PDB entry 7XMT | electron microscopy, 2.80 A resolution | chains R and A of the 5 polymer chains in the assembly

# Chain R
Molecule: Somatostatin receptor type 4
Source organism: Homo sapiens
UniProt: P31391 (SSR4_HUMAN); residues 2-328 here = UniProt positions 2-328
Amino-acid sequence (375 residues; each row starts with the number of its first residue; numbers below 1 keep their minus sign (Asp-8 is residue -8)):
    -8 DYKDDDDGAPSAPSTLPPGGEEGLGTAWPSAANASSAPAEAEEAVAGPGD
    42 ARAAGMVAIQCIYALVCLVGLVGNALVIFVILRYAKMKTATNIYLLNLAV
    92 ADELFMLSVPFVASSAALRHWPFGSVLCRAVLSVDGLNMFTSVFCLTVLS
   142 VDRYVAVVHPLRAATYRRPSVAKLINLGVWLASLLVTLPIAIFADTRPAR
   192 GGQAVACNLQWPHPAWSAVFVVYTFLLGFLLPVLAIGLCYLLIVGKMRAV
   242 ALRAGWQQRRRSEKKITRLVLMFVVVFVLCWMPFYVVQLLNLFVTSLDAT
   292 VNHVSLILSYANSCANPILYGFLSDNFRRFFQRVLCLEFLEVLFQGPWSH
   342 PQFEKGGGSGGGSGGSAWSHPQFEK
Unresolved in the structure: -8 to 45, 190-196, 285-287, 321-366
Construct notes: expression tag (-8 to 1, 329-366); conflict Phe264 (Val in P31391)
Disulfide bonds: Cys119-Cys198
Residues lining bound ligands: I8B ((2S)-2-[[(2S)-4-azanyl-2-[(4-methylnaphthalen-1-yl)sulfonylamino]butanoyl]amino]-3-phenyl-propanimidic acid): Phe96, Ser99, Val103, Trp112, Val122, Leu123, Asp126, Gly127, Met130, Phe131, Ile181, Cys198, Asn199, Leu200, Val212, Thr215, Phe275, Tyr276, Gln279, Leu297, Tyr301
From the paper describing this entry:
  - binding site for I8B: Val103, Leu123, Asp126, Met130, Phe131, Thr215, Phe275, Tyr276, Gln279, Leu297
  - mutagenesis - V103L (5-fold), M130A, F131A, T215A, F275A, Y276A, Q279A: decreased signaling in response to I8B
  - specificity-determining residues: Val103, Leu123 (proposed by the authors, not directly observed)
  - mutagenesis - N282A (10-fold): decreased signaling
  - mutagenesis - N293F: abolished signaling in response to peptide 3

# Chain A
Molecule: Guanine nucleotide-binding protein G(i) subunit alpha-1
Source organism: Homo sapiens
UniProt: P63096 (GNAI1_HUMAN); residues 1-354 here = UniProt positions 1-354
Amino-acid sequence (354 residues; each row starts with the number of its first residue):
     1 MGCTLSAEDKAAVERSKMIDRNLREDGEKAAREVKLLLLGAGESGKCTIV
    51 KQMKIIHEAGYSEEECKQYKAVVYSNTIQSIIAIIRAMGRLKIDFGDSAR
   101 ADDARQLFVLAGAAEEGFMTAELAGVIKRLWKDSGVQACFNRSREYQLND
   151 SAAYYLNDLDRIAQPNYIPTQQDVLRTRVKTTGIVETHFTFKDLHFKMFD
   201 VTAQRSERKKWIHCFEGVTAIIFCVALSDYDLVLAEDEEMNRMHASMKLF
   251 DSICNNKWFTDTSIILFLNKKDLFEEKIKKSPLTICYPEYAGSNTYEEAA
   301 AYIQCQFEDLNKRKDTKEIYTHFTCSTDTKNVQFVFDAVTDVIIKNNLKD
   351 CGLF
Unresolved in the structure: 1-4, 56-181
Construct notes: engineered mutation Cys47 (Ser in P63096), Thr202 (Gly in P63096), Ala203 (Gly in P63096), Ala245 (Glu in P63096), Ser326 (Ala in P63096)
UniProt features mapped onto this chain:
  - region: Lys35 to Lys46, Thr48 (G1 motif), Asp173 to Thr181 (G2 motif), Phe196 to Val201, Gln204, Arg205 (G3 motif), Ile265 to Asp272 (G4 motif), Thr324, Cys325, Thr327 to Thr329 (G5 motif)
  - binding site (GTP): Glu43 to Lys46, Thr48, Ser151, Leu175 to Thr181, Asp200, Val201, Gln204, Asn269 to Asp272
  - binding site (Mg(2+)): Thr181
  - modified residue: Arg178 (ADP-ribosylarginine), Gln204 (Deamidated glutamine), Cys351 (ADP-ribosylcysteine)
  - lipidation: Gly2 (N-myristoyl glycine), Cys3 (S-palmitoyl cysteine)

# Chain R / chain A interface
Contacting residue pairs (33):
  Thr82(R) - Asp350(A)  hydrogen bond (side chain-backbone)
  Thr82(R) - Cys351(A)
  Arg144(R) - Cys351(A)  hydrogen bond (side chain-backbone)
  Arg144(R) - Leu353(A)
  Ala147(R) - Asn347(A)  hydrogen bond (backbone-side chain)
  Val148(R) - Ile344(A)
  Val148(R) - Asn347(A)
  Val148(R) - Leu348(A)  hydrophobic
  Pro151(R) - Asn347(A)
  Leu152(R) - Arg32(A)
  Ala155(R) - Glu28(A)
  Ala155(R) - Arg32(A)
  Arg158(R) - Asp350(A)  hydrogen bond (side chain-backbone)
  Arg159(R) - Arg24(A)
  Arg159(R) - Glu28(A)  salt bridge
  Met238(R) - Lys345(A)
  Met238(R) - Leu348(A)  hydrophobic
  Val241(R) - Asp341(A)
  Val241(R) - Ile344(A)  hydrophobic
  Arg244(R) - Asp337(A)
  Ala245(R) - Tyr320(A)  hydrophobic
  Ala245(R) - Phe334(A)
  Ala245(R) - Asp337(A)
  Trp247(R) - Glu318(A)  hydrogen bond
  Ser253(R) - Lys345(A)
  Ile257(R) - Leu353(A)
  Ile257(R) - Phe354(A)  hydrophobic
  Leu260(R) - Leu353(A)
  Ser315(R) - Gly352(A)
  Ser315(R) - Phe354(A)
  Asp316(R) - Phe354(A)  hydrogen bond (backbone-backbone)
  Asn317(R) - Lys349(A)  hydrogen bond (side chain-backbone)
  Asn317(R) - Phe354(A)
Interface residues without a listed pair, chain R (26 interface residues in all): Ile234, Arg252, Lys256, Phe264, Tyr311, Leu314
Interface residues without a listed pair, chain A (21 interface residues in all): Lys314, Ile319, Thr340

# Overview
26 residues of chain R and 21 residues of chain A are in contact, with 7 hydrogen bonds and 1 salt bridge.
Polar contacts include Arg159(R)-Glu28(A), Thr82(R)-Asp350(A) and Arg144(R)-Cys351(A). From the paper: a
binding site for I8B at Val103(R), Leu123(R) and Asp126(R) among others; V103L, M130A and F131A of chain R,
among others, reduce signaling in response to I8B; 9 substitutions were tested in all.
Here chain R is Somatostatin receptor type 4 and chain A is Guanine nucleotide-binding protein G(i) subunit
alpha-1, both from Homo sapiens. Entry 7XMT (CryoEM structure of somatostatin receptor 4 (SSTR4) with Gi1 and
J-2156) was determined by electron microscopy (same publication as 7XMR, 7XMS and 7XN9).
